1IPF - chains A and B; structure by X-ray diffraction, 2.50 A resolution.

[Chain A (and B)]
Protein: Tropinone reductase-II
Source organism: Datura stramonium
Notes: EC 1.1.1.236; chain B of this document is another copy of the same molecule, construct and numbering; everything in this record applies to it too
UniProt: P50163 (TRN2_DATST); residues 2-260 here = UniProt positions 2-260
Sequence (259 residues; numbered 2 to 260; the number before each row is that of its first residue):
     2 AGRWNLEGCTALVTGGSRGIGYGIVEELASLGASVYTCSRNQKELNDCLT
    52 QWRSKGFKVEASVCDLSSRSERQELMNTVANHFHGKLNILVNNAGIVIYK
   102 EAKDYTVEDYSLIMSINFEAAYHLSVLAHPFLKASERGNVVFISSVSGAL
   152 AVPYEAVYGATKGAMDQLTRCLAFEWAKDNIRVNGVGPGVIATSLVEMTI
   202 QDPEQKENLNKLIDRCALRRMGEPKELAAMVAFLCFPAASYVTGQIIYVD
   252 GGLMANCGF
Small-molecule neighbours:
  - NADPH (NDP; NADPH dihydro-nicotinamide-adenine-dinucleotide phosphate): Gly16, Gly17, Ser18, Arg19, Gly20, Ile21, Gly22, Cys39, Ser40, Arg41, Asn42, Glu45, Cys65, Asp66, Leu67, Ser68, Asn94, Ala95, Gly96, Ile97, Ile117, Ile144, Ser145, Ser146, Tyr159, Lys163, Pro189, Gly190, Val191, Ile192, Thr194, Ser195, Leu196, Val197
  - tropinone (TNE; 8-methyl-8-azabicyclo[3,2,1]octan-3-one): Tyr100, Ser146, Val147, Ser148, Glu156, Tyr159, Gly190, Val191, Leu196, Val197, Thr200, Leu210, Leu213
Curated features (UniProtKB/Swiss-Prot):
  - active site: Tyr159 (Proton acceptor)
  - binding site (NADP(+)): Ile192 to Leu196
  - binding site (substrate): Ser146

[How chain A and chain B interact]
Residue-residue contacts (51; chain A residue first):
  Arg70(A) - Val108(B)
  Glu102(A) - Glu176(B)
  Ala103(A) - Tyr123(B)  hydrogen bond (backbone-side chain)
  Ala103(A) - Leu173(B)  hydrophobic
  Ala103(A) - Glu176(B)  hydrogen bond (backbone-side chain)
  Lys104(A) - Val127(B)
  Lys104(A) - His130(B)
  Tyr106(A) - Tyr123(B)
  Tyr111(A) - Phe119(B)
  Tyr111(A) - Glu120(B)
  Tyr111(A) - Tyr123(B)  hydrophobic
  Phe119(A) - Tyr111(B)
  Phe119(A) - Ala161(B)  hydrophobic
  Tyr123(A) - Ala103(B)  hydrogen bond (side chain-backbone)
  Tyr123(A) - Tyr106(B)
  Tyr123(A) - Tyr111(B)  hydrophobic
  Tyr123(A) - Val158(B)
  Val127(A) - Lys104(B)
  Ser148(A) - Gln168(B)  hydrogen bond (backbone-side chain)
  Gly149(A) - Gln168(B)
  Ala150(A) - Gln168(B)
  Ala150(A) - Arg171(B)  hydrogen bond (backbone-side chain)
  Leu151(A) - Gln168(B)  hydrogen bond (backbone-side chain)
  Ala152(A) - Gln168(B)
  Ala152(A) - Arg171(B)
  Ala152(A) - Cys172(B)  hydrophobic
  Ala152(A) - Phe175(B)  hydrophobic
  Glu156(A) - Cys172(B)
  Ala157(A) - Cys172(B)  hydrophobic
  Ala157(A) - Glu176(B)
  Val158(A) - Tyr123(B)
  Gly160(A) - Gln168(B)
  Ala161(A) - Phe119(B)  hydrophobic
  Ala161(A) - Ala165(B)
  Ala161(A) - Gln168(B)
  Gly164(A) - Gly164(B)
  Ala165(A) - Ala161(B)
  Gln168(A) - Ser148(B)  hydrogen bond (side chain-backbone)
  Gln168(A) - Gly149(B)
  Gln168(A) - Ala150(B)
  Gln168(A) - Leu151(B)  hydrogen bond (side chain-backbone)
  Gln168(A) - Gly160(B)
  Gln168(A) - Ala161(B)
  Arg171(A) - Gly149(B)
  Arg171(A) - Ala150(B)  hydrogen bond (side chain-backbone)
  Arg171(A) - Ala152(B)
  Cys172(A) - Ala152(B)  hydrophobic
  Cys172(A) - Ala157(B)  hydrophobic
  Leu173(A) - Ala103(B)  hydrophobic
  Glu176(A) - Glu102(B)
  Glu176(A) - Ala103(B)  hydrogen bond (side chain-backbone)
Also at the interface, not in a pair above, chain A (34 interface residues in all): Val108, Met115, Glu120, His130, Val153, Tyr155, Leu169, Phe175
Also at the interface, not in a pair above, chain B (32 interface residues in all): Arg70, Met115, Val153, Tyr155

[Summary]
The interface between chain A and chain B involves 34 residues on one side and 32 on the other; the contacts
include 10 hydrogen bonds. Polar contacts include Ala103(A)-Tyr123(B), Ala103(A)-Glu176(B) and
Ser148(A)-Gln168(B). Chain A binds NADPH and tropinone.
Chain A and chain B are both Tropinone reductase-II (Datura stramonium); the structure, Tropinone reductase-II
complexed with NADPH and tropinone, was determined by X-ray diffraction together with 1IPE from the same
study.
